9HJ1 - chains A and B of the 3 polymer chains in the assembly; structure by electron microscopy, 2.90 A resolution.

[Chain A]
Protein: Cyclin-A2
Source organism: Homo sapiens
UniProt: P20248 (CCNA2_HUMAN); residue numbers follow UniProt; this construct covers 1-432
Chain sequence (432 residues; each row starts with the number of its first residue):
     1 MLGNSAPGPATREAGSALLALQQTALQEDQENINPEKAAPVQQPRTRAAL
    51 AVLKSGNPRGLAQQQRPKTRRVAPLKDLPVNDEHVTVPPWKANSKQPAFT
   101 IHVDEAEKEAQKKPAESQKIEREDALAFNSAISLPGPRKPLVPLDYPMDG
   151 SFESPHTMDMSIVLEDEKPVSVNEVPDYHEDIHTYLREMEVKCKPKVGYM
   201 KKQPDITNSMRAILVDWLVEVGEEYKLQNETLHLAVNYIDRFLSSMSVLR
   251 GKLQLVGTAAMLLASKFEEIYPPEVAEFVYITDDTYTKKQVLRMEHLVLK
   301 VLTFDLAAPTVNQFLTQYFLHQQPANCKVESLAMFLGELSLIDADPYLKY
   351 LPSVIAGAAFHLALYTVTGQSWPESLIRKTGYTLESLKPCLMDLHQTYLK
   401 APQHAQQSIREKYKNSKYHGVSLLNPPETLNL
Not modelled in the structure: 1-177
Sequence notes: variant V163 (Ile in P20248)
Curated features (UniProtKB/Swiss-Prot):
  - modified residue: M1 (N-acetylmethionine), S5 (Phosphoserine), S55 (Phosphoserine)

[Chain B]
Protein: Cyclin-dependent kinase 2
Source organism: Homo sapiens
Notes: EC 2.7.11.22
UniProt: P24941 (CDK2_HUMAN); residue numbers follow UniProt; this construct covers 1-297
Chain sequence (297 residues; each row starts with the number of its first residue):
     1 MENFQKVEKIGEGTYGVVYKARNKLTGEVVALKKIRLDTETEGVPSTAIR
    51 EISLLKELNHPNIVKLLDVIHTENKLYLVFEFLHQDLKKFMDASALTGIP
   101 LPLIKSYLFQLLQGLAFCHSHRVLHRDLKPQNLLINTEGAIKLADFGLAR
   151 AFGVPVRTYTHEVVTLWYRAPEILLGCKYYSTAVDIWSLGCIFAEMVTRR
   201 ALFPGDSEIDQLFRIFRTLGTPDEVVWPGVTSMPDYKPSFPKWARQDFSK
   251 VVPPLDEDGRSLLSQMLHYDPNKRISAKAALAHPFFQDVTKPVPHLR
Not modelled in the structure: 13-14, 39-40, 160-164, 295-297
Curated features (UniProtKB/Swiss-Prot):
  - active site: D127 (Proton acceptor)
  - binding site (ATP): I10 to V18, K33, E81 to L83, D86, K129 to N132, D145
  - binding site (Mg(2+)): N132, D145
  - site (CDK7 binding): K9, K88, K89, L166
  - modified residue: M1 (N-acetylmethionine), K6 (N6-acetyllysine), T14 (Phosphothreonine), Y15 (Phosphotyrosine), Y19 (Phosphotyrosine), T160 (Phosphothreonine)
  - natural variant: P45 (P45L: In a glioblastoma multiforme sample)
  - mutagenesis: K9 (K9F: Reduced phosphorylation by CAK), T14 (T14A: 2-fold increase in activity), Y15 (Y15F: 2-fold increase in activity), K88 to K89 (Reduced phosphorylation by CAK), T160 (T160A: Abolishes activity), L166 (L166R: Reduced phosphorylation by CAK and reduced kinase activity)

[How chain A and chain B interact]
Contacting residue pairs (58):
  Y178(A) - H119(B)
  Y178(A) - F152(B)  hydrophobic
  Y178(A) - T182(B)  hydrogen bond
  D181(A) - S120(B)
  D181(A) - K278(B)  salt bridge
  I182(A) - H119(B)
  I182(A) - S120(B)  hydrogen bond (backbone-backbone)
  I182(A) - H121(B)
  I182(A) - R122(B)
  I182(A) - F152(B)  hydrophobic
  Y185(A) - E57(B)  hydrogen bond
  Y185(A) - H121(B)  hydrogen bond
  Y185(A) - R122(B)
  L186(A) - R122(B)
  Q228(A) - R157(B)
  E230(A) - V154(B)
  L263(A) - I49(B)  hydrophobic
  K266(A) - E42(B)  hydrogen bond (side chain-backbone)
  K266(A) - G43(B)
  K266(A) - V44(B)  hydrogen bond (side chain-backbone)
  K266(A) - S46(B)
  K266(A) - I49(B)
  K266(A) - R50(B)  hydrogen bond (backbone-side chain)
  F267(A) - R50(B)  hydrogen bond (backbone-side chain)
  F267(A) - S53(B)
  F267(A) - A151(B)  hydrophobic
  E268(A) - R150(B)  hydrogen bond (backbone-side chain)
  E268(A) - V154(B)
  E269(A) - R50(B)  hydrogen bond (backbone-side chain)
  I270(A) - R157(B)
  I270(A) - T158(B)
  I270(A) - Y159(B)  hydrophobic
  P272(A) - S46(B)
  E274(A) - E42(B)
  V275(A) - E42(B)
  K288(A) - T41(B)  hydrogen bond (side chain-backbone)
  L292(A) - D38(B)
  L292(A) - G43(B)
  R293(A) - E73(B)
  E295(A) - G43(B)
  E295(A) - V44(B)
  E295(A) - I49(B)
  H296(A) - H71(B)  hydrogen bond
  H296(A) - T72(B)
  H296(A) - E73(B)  salt bridge
  L299(A) - V44(B)  hydrophobic
  T303(A) - K56(B)  hydrogen bond (backbone-side chain)
  F304(A) - I52(B)  hydrophobic
  F304(A) - S53(B)
  F304(A) - K56(B)
  F304(A) - H71(B)
  D305(A) - K56(B)  salt bridge
  L306(A) - I49(B)  hydrophobic
  A307(A) - E57(B)
  A307(A) - R122(B)  hydrogen bond (backbone-side chain)
  N312(A) - V154(B)
  Q313(A) - G153(B)
  T316(A) - G153(B)
Interface residues without a listed pair, chain A (32 interface residues in all): Y271, P273
Interface residues without a listed pair, chain B (32 interface residues in all): L54, V69, L76

[In short]
The chain A/chain B interface involves 32 residues from each chain; the contacts include 14 hydrogen bonds and
3 salt bridges. Polar pairs include D181(A)-K278(B), H296(A)-E73(B) and D305(A)-K56(B).
Chain A is Cyclin-A2 and chain B is Cyclin-dependent kinase 2, both from Homo sapiens; the structure, Cryo-EM
structure of CDK2-cyclin A bound to a SCAPER peptide, was determined by electron microscopy.
